PDB entry 9NL2 | electron microscopy, 3.20 A resolution | chains A and R of the 5 polymer chains in the assembly

[Chain A]
Protein: R2 retrotransposon protein
Organism: Platysternon megacephalum
Sequence (1121 residues; each row starts with the number of its first residue):
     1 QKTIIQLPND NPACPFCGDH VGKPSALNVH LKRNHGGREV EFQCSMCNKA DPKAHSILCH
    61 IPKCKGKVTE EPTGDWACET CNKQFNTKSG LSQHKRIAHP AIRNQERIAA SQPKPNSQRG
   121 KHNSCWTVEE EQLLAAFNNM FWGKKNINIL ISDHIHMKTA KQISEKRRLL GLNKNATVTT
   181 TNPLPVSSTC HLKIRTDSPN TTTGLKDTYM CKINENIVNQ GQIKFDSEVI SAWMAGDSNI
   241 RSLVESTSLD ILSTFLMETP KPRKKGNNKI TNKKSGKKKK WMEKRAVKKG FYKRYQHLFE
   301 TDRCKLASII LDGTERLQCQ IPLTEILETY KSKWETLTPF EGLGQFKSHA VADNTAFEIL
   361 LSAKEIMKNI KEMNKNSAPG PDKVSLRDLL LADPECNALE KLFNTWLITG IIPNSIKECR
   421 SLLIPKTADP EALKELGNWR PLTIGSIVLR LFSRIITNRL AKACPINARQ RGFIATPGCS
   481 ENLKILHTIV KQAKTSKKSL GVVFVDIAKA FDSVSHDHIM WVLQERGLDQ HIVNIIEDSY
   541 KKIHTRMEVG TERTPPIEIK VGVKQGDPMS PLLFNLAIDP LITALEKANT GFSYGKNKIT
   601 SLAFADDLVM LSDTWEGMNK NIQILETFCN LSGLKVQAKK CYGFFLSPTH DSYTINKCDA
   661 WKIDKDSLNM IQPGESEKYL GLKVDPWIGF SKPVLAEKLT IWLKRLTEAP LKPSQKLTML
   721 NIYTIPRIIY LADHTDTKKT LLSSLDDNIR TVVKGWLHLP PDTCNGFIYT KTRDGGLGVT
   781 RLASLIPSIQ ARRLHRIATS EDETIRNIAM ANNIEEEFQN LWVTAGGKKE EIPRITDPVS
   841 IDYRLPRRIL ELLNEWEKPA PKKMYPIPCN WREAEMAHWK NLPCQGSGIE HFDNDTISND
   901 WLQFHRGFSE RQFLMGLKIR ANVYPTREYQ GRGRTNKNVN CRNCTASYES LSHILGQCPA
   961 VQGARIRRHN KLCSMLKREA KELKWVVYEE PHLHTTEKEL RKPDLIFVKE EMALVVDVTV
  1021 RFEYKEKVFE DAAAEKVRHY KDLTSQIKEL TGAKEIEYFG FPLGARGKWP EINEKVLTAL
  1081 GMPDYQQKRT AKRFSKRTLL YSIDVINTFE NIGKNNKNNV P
Unresolved in the structure: 266-279
Bound ions: Zn2+ site 1: Cys14, Cys17, His30, His35; Zn2+ site 2: Cys44, Cys47, His60, Cys64; Zn2+ site 3: Cys78, Cys81, His94, His99; Mg2+: Asp506, Ile507, Asp606 (together with dTTP); Zn2+ site 4: Cys941, Cys944, His953, Cys958
Small-molecule neighbours: dTTP: Lys426, Arg440, Phe473, Asp506, Ile507, Ala508, Lys509, Ala510, Phe511, Gln565, Asp606, Asp607, Gln637, Lys640

[Chain R]
Molecule: 3'utr RNA
Sequence (297 nucleotides; numbered 1 to 297; the number before each row is that of its first residue):
     1 UAGGGUAGAU AAUCUUUGUA UAGUGGGGGG GGAUCUCAUG UACCGGGUUU CUUUUAUUUG
    61 AUUUUCAAUA AAACAGACGG UAGCUAGGUU CGCAAGGCAG CCACAAGCCA AAGAUAGGUA
   121 GGGUGCUCAU AGUGAGUAGG GACAGUGCCU UUUGAUUCAC AACGCGUCAA UACCAUCUGA
   181 CACGGAUACC CUUACCGGAC UUGUCAUGAU CUCCCAGACU UGUCCAAGGU GGACGGGCCA
   241 CCUUUACUUA ACCCGGAAAA GGAACAUAUA UUAAUUAUAU GUGUUCGGAA AAUAGCC
Unresolved in the structure: 1-227, 243-246, 268-280

[Chain A / chain R interface]
Pairs across the interface - 92 pairs, chain A then chain R:
  Lys32(A) with C254(R), sugar contact
  Arg33(A) with G236(R), hydrogen bond to the base; C253(R), base contact; C254(R), sugar contact
  Asn34(A) with G237(R), hydrogen bond to the sugar
  Gly36(A) with C253(R), hydrogen bond to the sugar
  Lys264(A) with G288(R), base contact
  Lys280(A) with U249(R), hydrogen bond to the phosphate; A250(R), hydrogen bond to the phosphate
  Trp281(A) with U249(R), phosphate contact; G261(R), hydrogen bond to the base
  Met282(A) with A251(R), phosphate contact
  Glu283(A) with G232(R), sugar contact
  Lys284(A) with A251(R), salt bridge to the phosphate; C252(R), salt bridge to the phosphate
  Arg285(A) with A233(R), hydrogen bond to the sugar
  Ala286(A) with A260(R), sugar contact; G261(R), phosphate contact; G262(R), sugar contact
  Val287(A) with G262(R), sugar contact
  Lys289(A) with A258(R), sugar contact; A260(R), salt bridge to the phosphate; G261(R), phosphate contact
  Gly290(A) with A260(R), hydrogen bond to the sugar
  Tyr292(A) with A258(R), base contact; A259(R), phosphate contact
  Lys293(A) with A259(R), sugar contact; A260(R), base contact
  Arg294(A) with A260(R), base contact; G287(R), salt bridge to the phosphate
  Gln296(A) with A259(R), base contact
  His297(A) with A259(R), base contact
  Leu298(A) with G288(R), sugar contact
  Glu300(A) with A259(R), base contact
  Asp302(A) with G288(R), hydrogen bond to the sugar; A289(R), phosphate contact
  Lys305(A) with G288(R), hydrogen bond to the phosphate; A289(R), hydrogen bond to the base
  Arg316(A) with A289(R), salt bridge to the phosphate; A290(R), hydrogen bond to the base
  Leu317(A) with A290(R), base contact
  Gln318(A) with A289(R), base contact
  Asn374(A) with A292(R), hydrogen bond to the phosphate
  Asn376(A) with A291(R), phosphate contact
  Ser377(A) with A291(R), phosphate contact; A292(R), hydrogen bond to the phosphate
  Ala378(A) with A290(R), phosphate contact; A291(R), hydrogen bond to the phosphate
  Arg420(A) with A290(R), salt bridge to the phosphate
  Leu422(A) with A290(R), sugar contact
  Ile424(A) with A290(R), base contact
  Pro425(A) with A290(R), base contact
  Leu442(A) with A291(R), base contact
  Ile444(A) with A290(R), sugar contact; A291(R), sugar contact
  Arg450(A) with A291(R), hydrogen bond to the phosphate; A292(R), salt bridge to the phosphate
  Arg454(A) with U293(R), salt bridge to the phosphate; A294(R), salt bridge to the phosphate
  Phe473(A) with U293(R), base contact
  Ile474(A) with A294(R), hydrogen bond to the sugar
  Ala475(A) with A294(R), phosphate contact; G295(R), sugar contact
  Thr476(A) with A294(R), sugar contact; G295(R), sugar contact
  Pro477(A) with G295(R), sugar contact
  Gln565(A) with A291(R), base contact
  Gly566(A) with A291(R), hydrogen bond to the sugar; A292(R), sugar contact
  Asp567(A) with A292(R), hydrogen bond to the sugar
  Pro568(A) with A292(R), sugar contact; U293(R), sugar contact
  Pro571(A) with A292(R), sugar contact; U293(R), sugar contact
  Pro710(A) with A258(R), base contact
  Leu711(A) with A258(R), base contact
  Lys712(A) with A257(R), salt bridge to the phosphate; A258(R), salt bridge to the phosphate
  Pro713(A) with G256(R), phosphate contact
  His758(A) with G255(R), phosphate contact; G256(R), sugar contact
  Ile789(A) with C297(R), sugar contact
  Arg792(A) with C297(R), salt bridge to the phosphate
  Arg796(A) with C296(R), salt bridge to the phosphate; C297(R), salt bridge to the phosphate
  Ser909(A) with A257(R), phosphate contact
  Glu910(A) with G256(R), phosphate contact; A257(R), phosphate contact
  Arg911(A) with G256(R), hydrogen bond to the sugar
  Leu914(A) with G256(R), sugar contact
  Met915(A) with G256(R), base contact
  Lys918(A) with G256(R), base contact
Other interface residues (no listed pair), chain A (71 interface residues in all): His35, Glu315, Met373, Glu548, Lys716, Trp756, Leu785, Lys862

[In short]
71 residues of chain A and 29 residues of chain R are in contact; the contacts include 20 hydrogen bonds and
14 salt bridges. Polar pairs include Arg33(A)-G236(R), Trp281(A)-G261(R) and Lys305(A)-A289(R). Chain A binds
dTTP. Cys14(A), Cys17(A), His30(A) and His35(A) form the Zn2+ site 1.
Here chain A is R2 retrotransposon protein (Platysternon megacephalum) and chain R is 3'utr RNA. Entry 9NL2
(Structure of R2 retrotransposon protein from Platysternon megacephalum initiating target-primed reverse
transcription) was determined by electron microscopy, deposited together with 9NL3 and 9NL4.
